PDB entry 1P2V | X-ray diffraction, 2.30 A resolution | chain A

Chain A:
Name: Transforming protein p21/H-RAS-1
From: Homo sapiens
Reference sequence: P01112 (RASH_HUMAN); residue numbers follow UniProt; this construct covers 1-166
Amino-acid sequence (166 residues; row label = number of the first residue in the row):
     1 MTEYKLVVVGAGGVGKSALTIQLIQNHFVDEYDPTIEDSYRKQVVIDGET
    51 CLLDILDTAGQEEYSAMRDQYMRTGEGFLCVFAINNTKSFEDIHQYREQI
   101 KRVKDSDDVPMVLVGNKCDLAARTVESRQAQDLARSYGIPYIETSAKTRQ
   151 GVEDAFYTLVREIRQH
UniProt features mapped onto this chain:
  - region: His-166 (Hypervariable region)
  - motif: Tyr-32 to Tyr-40 (Effector region)
  - binding site (GTP): Gly-13 to Ala-18, Val-29 to Thr-35, Ala-59, Gly-60, Asn-116 to Asp-119, Ser-145 to Lys-147
  - modified residue: Met-1 (N-acetylmethionine), Thr-2 (N-acetylthreonine), Cys-118 (S-nitrosocysteine)
  - glycosylation: Thr-35 (Microbial infection: O-linked (Glc) threonine)
  - natural variant: Gly-12 (G12A: In CSTLO; G12C: In CSTLO; G12D: In CSTLO; G12E: In CSTLO; G12S: In CSTLO and CMEMS; G12V: In CSTLO, bladder carcinoma and CMEMS), Gly-13 (G13C: In CSTLO; G13D: In CSTLO; G13R: In SFM), Gln-22 (Q22K: In CMEMS), Glu-37 (E37EE: In CSTLO), Thr-58 (T58I: In CSTLO), Gln-61 (Q61K: In NMTC2; Q61L: In melanoma), Glu-63 (E63K: In CMEMS), Ser-89 (S89C: Found in a patient with severe fetal hydrops and pleural effusion; uncertain significance), Lys-117 (K117R: In CSTLO), Ala-146 (A146T: In CSTLO; A146V: In CSTLO)
  - mutagenesis: Ser-17 (S17N: Dominant negative. Prevents PLCE1 EGF-induced recruitment to plasma membrane. No effect on subcellular location of isoform 2), Asn-26 (N26G: Loss of interaction with PLCE1; when associated with V-12), Val-29 (V29A: No effect on interaction with PLCE1; when associated with V-12), Tyr-32 (Y32F: Loss of interaction and recruitment to plasma membrane of PLCE1; when associated with V-12), Pro-34 (P34G: No effect on interaction with PLCE1; when associated with V-12), Thr-35 (T35S: Loss of interaction with PLCE1; when associated with V-12), Glu-37 (E37G: No effect on interaction with PLCE1; when associated with V-12), Asp-38 (D38N: No effect on interaction with PLCE1; when associated with V-12), Ser-39 (S39C: No effect on interaction with PLCE1; when associated with V-12), Ala-59 (A59T: Loss of GTPase activity and creation of an autophosphorylation site), Gln-61 (Q61I: Moderately increased transformation of cultured cell lines; Q61R: Promotes interaction with SHOC2 and PP1C; Q61V: Strongly increased transformation of cultured cell lines), Ala-83 (A83T: GTP-binding activity reduced by factor of 30), 4 further mutagenesis entries in UniProt
Bound ions: Mg2+: Ser-17, Thr-35 (together with GMP-PNP)
Small-molecule neighbours:
  - GMP-PNP (GNP; phosphoaminophosphonic acid-guanylate ester): Ala-11, Gly-12, Gly-13, Val-14, Gly-15, Lys-16, Ser-17, Ala-18, Phe-28, Val-29, Asp-30, Glu-31, Asp-33, Pro-34, Thr-35, Thr-58, Ala-59, Gly-60, Asn-116, Lys-117, Asp-119, Leu-120, Ser-145, Ala-146, Lys-147
  - hexane-1,6-diol (HEZ): Ile-24, Lys-42, Gln-43, Val-44, Val-45
From the paper describing this entry:
  - conformationally variable residues (order/disorder transition): Ala-59 to Met-67
  - contacts within the chain: Gly-60/Arg-68, Gln-61/Arg-68, Glu-62/Arg-68, Ser-65/Asp-69, Ala-66/Asp-69, Arg-68/Tyr-71 (hydrophobic contact), Arg-68/Met-72 (hydrophobic contact)

Overview:
Chain A binds hexane-1,6-diol and GMP-PNP. The Mg2+ site is built by Ser-17 and Thr-35. From UniProt: 22
GTP-binding residues and 17 mutagenesis sites. The paper reports conformational variability at Ala-59;
contacts within the chain involving Arg-68, Gly-60 and Gln-61 among others.
Chain A is Transforming protein p21/H-RAS-1 (Homo sapiens); the structure, H-RAS 166 in 60 % 1,6 hexanediol,
was determined by X-ray diffraction (same publication as 1P2S, 1P2T and 1P2U).
